PDB entry 7KRQ | electron microscopy, 3.40 A resolution | chains A and B of the 3 polymer chains in the assembly

Chain A (and B):
Protein: Spike glycoprotein
From: Severe acute respiratory syndrome coronavirus 2
Notes: chain B of this document is another copy of the same molecule, construct and numbering; everything in this record applies to it too
UniProt: P0DTC2 (SPIKE_SARS2); numbering as in UniProt (aligned over 1-1273)
Sequence (1310 residues; row label = number of the first residue in the row):
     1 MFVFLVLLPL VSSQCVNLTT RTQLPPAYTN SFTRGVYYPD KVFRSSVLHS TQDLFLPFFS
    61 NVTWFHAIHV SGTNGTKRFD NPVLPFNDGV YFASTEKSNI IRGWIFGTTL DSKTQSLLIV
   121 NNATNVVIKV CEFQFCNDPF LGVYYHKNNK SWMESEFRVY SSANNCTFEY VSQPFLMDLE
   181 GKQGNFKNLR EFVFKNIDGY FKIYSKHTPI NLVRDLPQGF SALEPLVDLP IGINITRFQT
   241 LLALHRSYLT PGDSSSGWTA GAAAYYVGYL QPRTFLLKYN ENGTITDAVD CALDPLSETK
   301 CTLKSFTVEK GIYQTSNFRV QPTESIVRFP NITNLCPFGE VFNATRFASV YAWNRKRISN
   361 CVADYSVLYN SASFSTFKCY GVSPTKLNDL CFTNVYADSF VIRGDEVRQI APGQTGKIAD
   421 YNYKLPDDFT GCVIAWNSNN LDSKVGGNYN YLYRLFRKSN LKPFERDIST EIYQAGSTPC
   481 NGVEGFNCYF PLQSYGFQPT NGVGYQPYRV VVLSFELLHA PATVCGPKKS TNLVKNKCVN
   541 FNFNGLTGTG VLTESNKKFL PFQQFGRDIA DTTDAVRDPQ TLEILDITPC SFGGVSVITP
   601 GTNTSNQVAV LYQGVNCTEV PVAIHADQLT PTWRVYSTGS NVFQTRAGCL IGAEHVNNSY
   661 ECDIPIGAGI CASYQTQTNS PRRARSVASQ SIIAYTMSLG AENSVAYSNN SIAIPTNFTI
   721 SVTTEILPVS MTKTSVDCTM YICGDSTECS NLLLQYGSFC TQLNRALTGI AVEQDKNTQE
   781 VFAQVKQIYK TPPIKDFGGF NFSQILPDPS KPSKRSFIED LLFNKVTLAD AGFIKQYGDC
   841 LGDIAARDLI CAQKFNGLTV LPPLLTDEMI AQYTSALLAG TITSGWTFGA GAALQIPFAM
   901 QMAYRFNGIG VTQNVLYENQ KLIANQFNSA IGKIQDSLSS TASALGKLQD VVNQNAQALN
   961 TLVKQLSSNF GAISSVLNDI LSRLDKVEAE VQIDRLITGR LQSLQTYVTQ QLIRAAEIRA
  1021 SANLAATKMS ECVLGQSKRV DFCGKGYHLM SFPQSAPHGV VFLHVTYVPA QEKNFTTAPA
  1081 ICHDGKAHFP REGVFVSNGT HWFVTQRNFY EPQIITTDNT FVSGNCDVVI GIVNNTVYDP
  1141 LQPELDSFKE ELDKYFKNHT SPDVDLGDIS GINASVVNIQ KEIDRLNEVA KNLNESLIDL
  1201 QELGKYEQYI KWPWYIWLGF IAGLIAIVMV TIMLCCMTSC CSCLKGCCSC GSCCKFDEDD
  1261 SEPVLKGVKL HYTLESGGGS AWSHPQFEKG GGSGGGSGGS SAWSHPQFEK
Unresolved in the structure: 1-13, 70-76, 245-253, 677-688, 1163-1310
Differences from the reference sequence: engineered mutation Gly614 (Asp in P0DTC2); expression tag (1274-1310)
Swiss-Prot annotation at these positions:
  - region: Asn280 to Cys301 (Putative superantigen), Arg403 to Asp405 (Integrin-binding motif), Asn448 to Phe456 (Immunodominant HLA epitope recognized by the CD8+), Pro681 to Ala684 (Putative superantigen), Ser816 to Tyr837 (Fusion peptide 1), Lys835 to Phe855 (Fusion peptide 2), Asp1163 to Glu1202 (Heptad repeat 2)
  - motif: Met1237 to Cys1241 (Binding to host endocytosis trafficking protein SNX27), Asp1257 to Glu1262 (Diacidic ER export motif (host COPII)), Ser1261 to Gly1267 (Binding to host plasma membrane localising/FERM domain proteins), Lys1269 to Thr1273 (KxHxx, ER retrieval signal (COPI))
  - site (Cleavage): Arg685, Ser686, Arg815, Ser816
  - lipidation (S-palmitoyl cysteine): Cys1235, Cys1236, Cys1240, Cys1241, Cys1243, Cys1247, Cys1248, Cys1250, Cys1253, Cys1254
  - glycosylation: Asn17 (N-linked (GlcNAc...) (complex) asparagine), Asn61 (N-linked (GlcNAc...) (hybrid) asparagine), Asn74 (N-linked (GlcNAc...) (complex) asparagine), Asn122 (N-linked (GlcNAc...) (hybrid) asparagine), Asn149 (N-linked (GlcNAc...) (complex) asparagine), Asn165 (N-linked (GlcNAc...) (complex) asparagine), Asn234 (N-linked (GlcNAc...) (high mannose) asparagine), Asn282 (N-linked (GlcNAc...) (complex) asparagine), Thr323 (O-linked (GalNAc) threonine), Ser325 (O-linked (HexNAc...) serine), Asn331 (N-linked (GlcNAc...) (complex) asparagine), Asn343 (N-linked (GlcNAc...) (complex) asparagine), Asn603 (N-linked (GlcNAc...) (hybrid) asparagine), Asn616 (N-linked (GlcNAc...) (complex) asparagine), Asn657 (N-linked (GlcNAc...) (complex) asparagine), Thr676 (O-linked (GlcNAc...) threonine), Thr678 (O-linked (GlcNAc...) threonine), Asn709 (N-linked (GlcNAc...) (high mannose) asparagine), Asn717 (N-linked (GlcNAc...) (hybrid) asparagine), Asn801 (N-linked (GlcNAc...) (hybrid) asparagine) and 6 more in UniProt
  - natural variant: Leu5 (L5F: In strain: Iota/B.1.526), Ser13 (S13I: In strain: Epsilon/B.1.427/B.1.429), Leu18 (L18F: In strain: Beta/B.1.351, Gamma/P.1 and 1 more), Thr19 (T19I: In strain: Omicron/BQ.1.1, Omicron/XBB.1.5 and 1 more; T19R: In strain: Delta/B.1.617.2, Omicron/BA.2 and 4 more), Thr20 (T20N: In strain: Gamma/P.1), Leu24 to Ala27 (sequence variant, change not given here; In strain: Omicron/BA.2, Omicron/BA.2.12.1 and 6 more), Pro26 (P26S: In strain: Gamma/P.1), Gln52 (Q52H: In strain: Omicron/EG.5.1), Ala67 (A67V: In strain: Eta/B.1.525, Omicron/BA.1), His69 to Val70 (deletion: In strain: Alpha/B.1.1.7, Eta/B.1.525 and 5 more), Gly75 (G75V: In strain: Lambda/C.37), Thr76 (T76I: In strain: Lambda/C.37), 83 further natural variant entries in UniProt
  - mutagenesis: His69 to Val70 (Increased incorporation of cleaved spike into virions), Asn121 (N121Q: Partial loss of biliverdin affinity), Arg190 (R190K: Partial loss of biliverdin affinity), Asn234 (N234Q: Increased resistance to neutralizing antibodies), Asn331 (N331Q: Reduced viral infectivity), Asn343 (N343Q: Reduced viral infectivity), Leu452 (L452R: Increased resistance to neutralizing antibodies. Decreases HLA binding to NF9 epitope. Increased binding affinity to human ACE2), Tyr453 (Y453F: Decreased HLA binding to NF9 epitope. Increased binding affinity to human ACE2), Ala475 (A475V: Increased resistance to neutralizing antibodies), Val483 (V483A: Increased resistance to neutralizing antibodies), Glu484 (E484D: Increased replication in human TMEM106B overexpressing cells), Phe490 (F490L: Increased resistance to neutralizing antibodies and human covalescent sera neutralization), 16 further mutagenesis entries in UniProt
Cystine bridges: Cys15-Cys136, Cys131-Cys166, Cys291-Cys301, Cys336-Cys361, Cys379-Cys432, Cys391-Cys525, Cys480-Cys488, Cys538-Cys590, Cys617-Cys649, Cys662-Cys671, Cys738-Cys760, Cys743-Cys749, Cys840-Cys851, Cys1032-Cys1043, Cys1082-Cys1126
Covalent attachments: N-acetylglucosamine (NAG) linked to Asn61, Asn122, Asn149, Asn234, Asn282, Asn331, Asn343, Asn603, Asn616, Asn709, Asn717, Asn801, Asn1098, Asn1158
From the paper describing this entry:
  - mutagenesis - D614G: decreased binding to ACE2
  - conformationally variable residues (order/disorder transition): Gly614, Val620 to Ser640, Gly842 to Ala846
  - contacts within the chain: Pro295-Trp633 (hydrophobic contact), Val595-Trp633 (hydrophobic contact), Val610-Trp633 (hydrophobic contact), Tyr612-Trp633 (hydrophobic contact)
  - mutagenesis - V610K, W633A: decreased binding to RBD-specific antibodies
  - mutagenesis - D614G: increased stability
  - mutagenesis - V610K, W633A: unchanged expression

Chain A / chain B interface:
Residue-residue contacts - 225 pairs, chain A then chain B:
  Asn317(A) with Asp737(B), hydrogen bond
  Arg319(A) with Met740(B)
  Arg355(A) with Tyr200(B); Pro230(B)
  Gly381(A) with Arg983(B)
  Val382(A) with Arg983(B); Leu984(B)
  Ser383(A) with Arg983(B), hydrogen bond (backbone-backbone); Leu984(B); Asp985(B), hydrogen bond (side chain-backbone); Glu988(B), hydrogen bond
  Lys386(A) with Leu981(B), hydrogen bond (side chain-backbone); Ser982(B); Arg983(B); Leu984(B)
  Tyr396(A) with Tyr200(B); Pro230(B), hydrophobic
  Thr415(A) with Tyr369(B); Thr385(B)
  Pro463(A) with Asp198(B); Gly199(B), hydrogen bond (backbone-backbone)
  Phe464(A) with Asp198(B); Gly199(B); Gly232(B)
  Glu465(A) with Gly232(B); Asn234(B)
  Arg466(A) with Gln115(B); Thr167(B), hydrogen bond; Ile231(B), hydrogen bond (side chain-backbone); Gly232(B), hydrogen bond (backbone-backbone)
  Ile468(A) with Glu132(B)
  Ser469(A) with Lys113(B)
  Glu471(A) with Lys113(B), salt bridge
  Leu517(A) with Arg983(B)
  Leu518(A) with Arg983(B)
  His519(A) with Lys41(B)
  Gly545(A) with Ser982(B), hydrogen bond (backbone-side chain)
  Thr547(A) with Asn978(B); Ser982(B)
  Val551(A) with Tyr837(B), hydrophobic
  Asn556(A) with Asp843(B), hydrogen bond
  Lys557(A) with Phe43(B); Ala846(B)
  Lys558(A) with Phe43(B); Asn282(B)
  Phe559(A) with Phe43(B), hydrophobic
  Leu560(A) with Glu224(B)
  Phe562(A) with Tyr38(B), hydrophobic; Lys41(B); Glu224(B); Pro225(B), hydrophobic
  Gln563(A) with Lys41(B); Val42(B), hydrogen bond (side chain-backbone); Phe43(B)
  Gln564(A) with Lys41(B)
  Phe565(A) with Val42(B); Phe43(B), hydrogen bond (backbone-backbone)
  Gly566(A) with Phe43(B)
  Arg567(A) with Val42(B); Phe43(B), hydrogen bond (backbone-backbone); Val976(B)
  Asp568(A) with Ala852(B)
  Ile569(A) with Val47(B), hydrophobic; Ser967(B)
  Ala570(A) with Asn856(B); Val963(B); Leu966(B); Ser967(B)
  Asp571(A) with Ser967(B); Ser975(B), hydrogen bond; Val976(B)
  Asp586(A) with Gly842(B), hydrogen bond (side chain-backbone)
  Thr588(A) with Tyr837(B); Phe855(B)
  Pro589(A) with Tyr837(B), hydrogen bond (backbone-side chain); Phe855(B), hydrophobic
  Cys590(A) with Tyr837(B), hydrogen bond (backbone-side chain)
  Ser591(A) with Tyr837(B), hydrogen bond (backbone-side chain)
  Phe592(A) with Met740(B), hydrophobic; Lys854(B); Phe855(B), hydrophobic
  Gln613(A) with Leu861(B)
  Gly614(A) with Lys854(B), hydrogen bond (backbone-side chain)
  Val615(A) with Ile834(B)
  Asn616(A) with Gln836(B)
  Glu619(A) with Tyr837(B)
  Gln644(A) with Ile834(B)
  Thr645(A) with Ile834(B)
  Arg646(A) with Gly832(B); Phe833(B); Ile834(B); Glu868(B), salt bridge
  Ala647(A) with Pro862(B), hydrophobic
  Gly648(A) with Ile834(B)
  Cys662(A) with Leu864(B), hydrophobic
  Pro665(A) with Leu864(B), hydrophobic
  Gly667(A) with Pro863(B); Leu864(B)
  Ala668(A) with Pro863(B), hydrogen bond (backbone-backbone); Leu864(B); Thr866(B)
  Gly669(A) with Leu864(B), hydrogen bond (backbone-backbone); Thr866(B); Met869(B)
  Ile670(A) with Leu864(B)
  Cys671(A) with Leu864(B), hydrophobic
  Thr696(A) with Met869(B)
  Met697(A) with Leu864(B), hydrophobic; Leu865(B), hydrophobic; Met869(B)
  Leu699(A) with Ile788(B), hydrophobic; Met869(B); Gln872(B); Tyr873(B), hydrogen bond (backbone-side chain)
  Gly700(A) with Lys786(B); Ile788(B)
  Ala701(A) with Lys786(B), hydrogen bond (backbone-backbone); Gln787(B); Ile788(B), hydrogen bond (backbone-backbone)
  Glu702(A) with Ile788(B); Lys790(B), salt bridge
  Asn703(A) with Gln787(B), hydrogen bond; Ile788(B), hydrogen bond (backbone-backbone); Tyr789(B); Lys790(B), hydrogen bond (backbone-backbone)
  Ser704(A) with Lys790(B)
  Val705(A) with Tyr789(B), hydrophobic; Lys790(B); Thr883(B); Ala893(B), hydrophobic; Gln895(B)
  Ala706(A) with Gln895(B)
  Tyr707(A) with Pro792(B), hydrophobic; Asp796(B), hydrogen bond (side chain-backbone); Phe797(B); Thr883(B); Gln895(B); Ile896(B); Pro897(B), hydrophobic; Phe898(B), hydrogen bond (side chain-backbone)
  Ser708(A) with Pro897(B)
  Asn709(A) with Asp796(B), hydrogen bond; Pro897(B)
  Asn710(A) with Pro897(B)
  Ser711(A) with Gln895(B), hydrogen bond; Ile896(B); Pro897(B)
  Ile712(A) with Gln895(B); Ile896(B), hydrophobic; Tyr904(B)
  Ala713(A) with Leu894(B); Gln895(B), hydrogen bond (backbone-backbone)
  Pro715(A) with Leu894(B)
  Gln957(A) with Arg765(B)
  Thr961(A) with Ser758(B); Gln762(B); Arg765(B), hydrogen bond
  Gln965(A) with Tyr756(B), hydrogen bond (side chain-backbone); Gly757(B); Ser758(B); Phe759(B)
  Ser968(A) with Gln755(B); Tyr756(B)
  Asn969(A) with Gln755(B), hydrogen bond (backbone-backbone)
  Phe970(A) with Gln755(B), hydrogen bond (backbone-backbone); Tyr756(B), hydrophobic; Phe759(B), hydrophobic
  Gly971(A) with Gln755(B)
  Lys986(A) with Asp427(B), salt bridge
  Arg995(A) with Asp994(B), salt bridge
  Gln1002(A) with Phe759(B); Gln1005(B), hydrogen bond
  Ser1003(A) with Phe759(B)
  Thr1006(A) with Gln762(B)
  Thr1009(A) with Thr1009(B)
  Gln1010(A) with Leu1012(B)
  Ile1013(A) with Leu1012(B), hydrophobic; Ile1013(B), hydrophobic
  Glu1017(A) with Arg1019(B), salt bridge
  Arg1039(A) with Thr1027(B); Glu1031(B), salt bridge; Arg1039(B)
  Val1040(A) with Ser1030(B); Glu1031(B); Leu1034(B); Gly1035(B)
  Asp1041(A) with Gly889(B); Leu1034(B)
  Gly1046(A) with Ala890(B)
  Tyr1047(A) with Trp886(B); Ala890(B), hydrophobic
  Val1068(A) with Ala890(B)
  Pro1069(A) with Ala890(B)
  Glu1072(A) with Leu894(B)
  Asn1074(A) with Gln895(B), hydrogen bond
  Thr1077(A) with Pro897(B); Met900(B)
  Ala1078(A) with Met900(B)
  Pro1079(A) with Met900(B), hydrophobic; Tyr917(B), hydrophobic
  Phe1089(A) with Asn914(B); Tyr917(B), hydrophobic
  Pro1090(A) with Gln913(B), hydrogen bond (backbone-side chain)
  Val1094(A) with Tyr904(B)
  Arg1107(A) with Tyr904(B); Asn907(B), hydrogen bond; Gln913(B)
  Phe1121(A) with Thr912(B); Asn914(B)
  Ser1123(A) with Asn914(B), hydrogen bond; Glu918(B), hydrogen bond
  Val1128(A) with Tyr917(B); Glu918(B)
  Leu1141(A) with Leu1141(B), hydrophobic; Glu1144(B)
  Leu1145(A) with Glu1144(B); Leu1145(B), hydrophobic; Phe1148(B)
  Phe1148(A) with Phe1148(B), hydrophobic
  Lys1149(A) with Phe1148(B)
  Leu1152(A) with Leu1152(B), hydrophobic
  Phe1156(A) with Tyr1155(B); Phe1156(B); His1159(B)
  His1159(A) with His1159(B)
Also at the interface, not in a pair above, chain A (142 interface residues in all): Gln314, Thr385, Leu390, Arg403, Arg408, Ser514, Ala520, Leu546, Gly548, Thr549, Ile666, Val987, Gly999, Phe1042, Lys1045, Arg1091, Gly1093, Val1129, Ile1130, Gln1142, Asp1153, Thr1160
Also at the interface, not in a pair above, chain B (141 interface residues in all): Asp40, Arg44, Ser45, Asn165, Asp228, Gly283, Thr284, Ala372, Ser375, Gly413, Ser735, Asp745, Ala766, Lys835, Leu841, Ala845, Leu849, Gly857, Thr859, Ile882, Thr887, Gly891, Ala892, Gln920, Lys964, Ile973, Asp979, Leu1001, Glu1111, Glu1151
The authors on this interface:
  - residue pairs: Gly614(A)-Lys854(B) (hydrogen bond)

Summary:
142 residues of chain A and 141 residues of chain B are in contact, with 43 hydrogen bonds and 7 salt bridges.
Polar pairs include Glu471(A)-Lys113(B), Arg646(A)-Glu868(B) and Glu702(A)-Lys790(B). The authors report a
hydrogen bond between Gly614(A) and Lys854(B). The paper reports that V610K and W633A of chain A reduce
binding to RBD-specific antibodies; conformational variability at Gly614(A), Val620(A) and Gly842(A).
Chain A and chain B are both Spike glycoprotein (Severe acute respiratory syndrome coronavirus 2); the
structure, Structural impact on SARS-CoV-2 spike protein by D614G substitution, was determined by electron
microscopy together with 7KRR and 7KRS from the same study.
